PDB entry 3WIF | X-ray diffraction, 1.70 A resolution | chains A and B

Chain A:
Name: mAb Fab H fragment
Organism: Mus musculus
Notes: antibody fragment or engineered binder
Chain sequence (218 residues; row label = number of the first residue in the row):
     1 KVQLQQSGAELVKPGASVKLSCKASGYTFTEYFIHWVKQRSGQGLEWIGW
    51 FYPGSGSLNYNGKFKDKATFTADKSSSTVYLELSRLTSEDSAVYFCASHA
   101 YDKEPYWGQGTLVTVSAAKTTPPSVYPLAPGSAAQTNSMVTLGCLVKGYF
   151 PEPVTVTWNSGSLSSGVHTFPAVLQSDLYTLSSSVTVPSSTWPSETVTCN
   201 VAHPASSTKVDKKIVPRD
Unresolved in the structure: 132-137, 218
Disulfides: Cys22-Cys96, Cys144-Cys199
Small-molecule neighbours: ON5 ((Z)-7-[(1R,2R,3R,5R)-5-chloranyl-3-oxidanyl-2-[(E,3S)-3-oxidanyloct-1-enyl]cyclopentyl]hept-5-enoic acid): Phe33, His35, Val37, Trp47, Trp50, Ala97, His99, Ala100, Tyr101, Asp102, Lys103, Pro105, Trp107

Chain B:
Name: mAb Fab L fragment
Organism: Mus musculus
Notes: antibody fragment or engineered binder
Chain sequence (217 residues; numbered 1 to 217; the number before each row is that of its first residue):
     1 DVLMTQTPLSLPVSLGDQASISCRSSQSIVHSNGNTYLEWYLQKPGQSPK
    51 LLIYKVSNRFSGVPDRFSGSGSGTDFTLKINRVEAEDLGIYYCLQGSHVP
   101 LTFGAGTTLELKRADAAPTVSIFPPSSEQLTSGGASVVCFLNNFYPKDIN
   151 VKWKIDGSERQNGVLNSWTDQDSKDSTYSMSSTLTLTKDEYERHNSYTCE
   201 ATHKTSTSPIVKSFNRN
Unresolved in the structure: 217
Disulfides: Cys23-Cys93, Cys139-Cys199
Small-molecule neighbours: ON5 ((Z)-7-[(1R,2R,3R,5R)-5-chloranyl-3-oxidanyl-2-[(E,3S)-3-oxidanyloct-1-enyl]cyclopentyl]hept-5-enoic acid): His31, Tyr37, Glu39, Leu94, Gly96, Leu101, Phe103

Interface between chain A and chain B:
Contacting residue pairs - 69 pairs, chain A then chain B:
  His35(A) - Leu101(B)
  Gln39(A) - Gln43(B)  hydrogen bond
  Gln39(A) - Tyr92(B)  hydrogen bond
  Gln43(A) - Tyr92(B)
  Gly44(A) - Tyr92(B)
  Leu45(A) - Pro49(B)  hydrophobic
  Leu45(A) - Tyr92(B)  hydrophobic
  Leu45(A) - Phe103(B)
  Trp47(A) - Pro100(B)  hydrophobic
  Trp47(A) - Leu101(B)
  Trp47(A) - Phe103(B)
  Phe95(A) - Gln43(B)
  Phe95(A) - Ser48(B)
  Phe95(A) - Pro49(B)
  Tyr101(A) - Asn33(B)  hydrogen bond
  Asp102(A) - Asn35(B)  hydrogen bond
  Asp102(A) - Tyr37(B)  hydrogen bond
  Asp102(A) - Lys55(B)  salt bridge
  Glu104(A) - Leu51(B)
  Glu104(A) - Tyr54(B)
  Glu104(A) - Phe60(B)
  Pro105(A) - Glu39(B)
  Pro105(A) - Tyr41(B)
  Pro105(A) - Leu51(B)
  Tyr106(A) - Phe60(B)  hydrophobic
  Trp107(A) - Tyr41(B)  hydrogen bond
  Trp107(A) - Ser48(B)
  Trp107(A) - Pro49(B)
  Gly108(A) - Ser48(B)  hydrogen bond (backbone-side chain)
  Gln109(A) - Lys50(B)
  Tyr126(A) - Ser126(B)
  Tyr126(A) - Glu128(B)
  Tyr126(A) - Gln129(B)
  Tyr126(A) - Ser132(B)
  Pro127(A) - Ser126(B)
  Pro127(A) - Glu128(B)
  Leu128(A) - Phe123(B)
  Leu128(A) - Phe140(B)  hydrophobic
  Ala129(A) - Phe123(B)
  Pro130(A) - Phe123(B)
  Thr141(A) - Ser121(B)
  Thr141(A) - Phe123(B)
  Leu145(A) - Ser136(B)
  Lys147(A) - Gln129(B)
  Lys147(A) - Ser136(B)
  Lys147(A) - Thr185(B)
  His168(A) - Asn142(B)
  His168(A) - Asn143(B)  hydrogen bond
  His168(A) - Asp172(B)
  His168(A) - Ser179(B)  hydrogen bond
  Phe170(A) - Phe140(B)  hydrophobic
  Phe170(A) - Asn142(B)
  Phe170(A) - Ser167(B)
  Phe170(A) - Thr169(B)
  Phe170(A) - Ser179(B)
  Phe170(A) - Met180(B)
  Phe170(A) - Ser181(B)
  Pro171(A) - Ser167(B)  hydrogen bond (backbone-side chain)
  Pro171(A) - Trp168(B)
  Val173(A) - Asn166(B)
  Gln175(A) - Leu165(B)
  Ser182(A) - Phe140(B)
  Ser182(A) - Ser181(B)  hydrogen bond
  Ser183(A) - Phe140(B)
  Ser184(A) - Phe140(B)
  Ser184(A) - Asn142(B)  hydrogen bond
  Arg217(A) - Pro124(B)  hydrogen bond (side chain-backbone)
  Arg217(A) - Pro125(B)  hydrogen bond (side chain-backbone)
  Arg217(A) - Ser126(B)
Interface residues without a listed pair, chain A (41 interface residues in all): Val37, Glu46, Trp50, Asn59, Asn61, Leu142, Gly143, Thr169, Lys212
Interface residues without a listed pair, chain B (43 interface residues in all): His31, Gln47, Val99, Val138

Overview:
41 residues of chain A and 43 residues of chain B are in contact; the contacts include 14 hydrogen bonds and 1
salt bridge. Among the polar pairs are Asp102(A)-Lys55(B), Gln39(A)-Gln43(B) and Gln39(A)-Tyr92(B). Compound
ON5 is bound between chain A and chain B.
Here chain A is mAb Fab H fragment and chain B is mAb Fab L fragment, both from Mus musculus. Entry 3WIF
(Crystal structure of anti-prostaglandin E2 Fab fragment 9Cl-PGF2beta complex) was determined by X-ray
diffraction.
